Entry 7TMP (electron microscopy, 3.30 A resolution); this record covers chains D and E of the 15 polymer chains in the assembly.

# Chain D
Molecule: Vacuolar proton pump subunit B
Organism: Saccharomyces cerevisiae
UniProtKB: A0A6A5Q585 (A0A6A5Q585_YEASX); residue numbers follow UniProt; this construct covers 1-517
Sequence (517 residues; row label = number of the first residue in the row):
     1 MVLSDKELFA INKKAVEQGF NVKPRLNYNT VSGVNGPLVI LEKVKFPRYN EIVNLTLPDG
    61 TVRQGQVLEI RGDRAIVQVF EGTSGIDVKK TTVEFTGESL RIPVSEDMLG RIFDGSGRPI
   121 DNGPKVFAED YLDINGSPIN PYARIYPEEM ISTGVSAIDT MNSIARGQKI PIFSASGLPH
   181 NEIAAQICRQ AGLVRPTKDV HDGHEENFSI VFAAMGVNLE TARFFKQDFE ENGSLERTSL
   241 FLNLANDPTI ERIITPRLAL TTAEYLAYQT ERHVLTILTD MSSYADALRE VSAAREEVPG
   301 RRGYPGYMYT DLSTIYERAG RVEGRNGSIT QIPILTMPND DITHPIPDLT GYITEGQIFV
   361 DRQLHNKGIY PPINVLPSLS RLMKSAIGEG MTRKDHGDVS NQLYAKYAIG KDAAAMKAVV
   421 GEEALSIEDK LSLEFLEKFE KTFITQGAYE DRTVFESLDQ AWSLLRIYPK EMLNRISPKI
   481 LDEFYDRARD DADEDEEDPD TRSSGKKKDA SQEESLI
Unresolved in the structure: 1-14, 195-206, 486-517

# Chain E
Molecule: H(+)-transporting two-sector ATPase
Organism: Saccharomyces cerevisiae
Notes: EC 7.1.2.2
UniProtKB: A0A6L0YX77 (A0A6L0YX77_YEASX); residues 0-616 here correspond to UniProt positions 1-617 (UniProt number = residue number + 1)
Sequence (639 residues; numbered 0 to 638; the number before each row is that of its first residue; numbering starts at 0):
     0 MAGAIENARK EIKRISLEDH AESEYGAIYS VSGPVVIAEN MIGCAMYELV KVGHDNLVGE
    60 VIRIDGDKAT IQVYEETAGL TVGDPVLRTG KPLSVELGPG LMETIYDGIQ RPLKAIKEES
   120 QSIYIPRGID TPALDRTIKW QFTPGKFQVG DHISGGDIYG SVFENSLISS HKILLPPRSR
   180 GTITWIAPAG EYTLDEKILE VEFDGKKSDF TLYHTWPVRV PRPVTEKLSA DYPLLTGQRV
   240 LDALFPCVQG GTTCIPGAFG CGKTVISQSL SKYSNSDAII YVGCGERGNE MAEVLMEFPE
   300 LYTEMSGTKE PIMKRTTLVA NTSNMPVAAR EASIYTGITL AEYFRDQGKN VSMIADSSSR
   360 WAEALREISG RLGEMPADQG FPAYLGAKLA SFYERAGKAV ALGSPDRTGS VSIVAAVSPA
   420 GGDFSDPVTT ATLGITQVFW GLDKKLAQRK HFPSINTSVS YSKYTNVLNK FYDSNYPEFP
   480 VLRDRMKEIL SNAEELEQVV QLVGKSALSD SDKITLDVAT LIKEDFLQQN GYSTYDAFCP
   540 IWKTFDMMRA FISYHDEAQK AVANGANWSK LADSTGDVKH AVSSSKFFEP SRGEKEVHGE
   600 FEKLLSTMQE RFAESTDDYK DHDGDYKDHD IDYKDDDDK
Unresolved in the structure: 0-23, 614-638
Differences from the reference sequence: expression tag (617-638)

# Chain D / chain E interface
Residue-residue contacts (57):
  Ser-32(D) / Asp-64(E)
  Ser-32(D) / Gly-65(E)  hydrogen bond (backbone-backbone)
  Gly-33(D) / Ile-63(E)
  Val-34(D) / Met-45(E)  hydrophobic
  Val-34(D) / Arg-62(E)
  Val-34(D) / Ile-63(E)  hydrogen bond (backbone-backbone)
  Asn-35(D) / Arg-62(E)  hydrogen bond
  Asn-35(D) / Ile-63(E)
  Thr-83(D) / Met-45(E)
  Ser-84(D) / Tyr-46(E)
  Gly-85(D) / Met-45(E)  hydrogen bond (backbone-backbone)
  Ile-86(D) / Ala-44(E)
  Ile-86(D) / Met-45(E)  hydrogen bond (backbone-backbone)
  Ile-86(D) / Ile-63(E)
  Asp-87(D) / Cys-43(E)
  Val-88(D) / Ile-41(E)  hydrophobic
  Val-88(D) / Cys-43(E)
  Val-88(D) / Ile-63(E)  hydrophobic
  Lys-89(D) / Gly-42(E)
  Ser-176(D) / Leu-432(E)
  Ser-176(D) / Lys-462(E)  hydrogen bond (backbone-side chain)
  Gly-177(D) / Tyr-460(E)
  Gly-177(D) / Lys-462(E)
  His-180(D) / Lys-462(E)
  Asn-181(D) / Lys-462(E)
  Leu-219(D) / Lys-226(E)
  Arg-223(D) / Lys-226(E)  hydrogen bond (side chain-backbone)
  Arg-223(D) / Leu-227(E)  hydrogen bond (side chain-backbone)
  Arg-223(D) / Ser-228(E)
  Ala-245(D) / Ala-389(E)
  Asn-246(D) / Glu-393(E)
  Thr-249(D) / Ala-386(E)
  Arg-289(D) / Ala-376(E)
  Arg-289(D) / Ala-382(E)
  Glu-290(D) / Ala-382(E)
  Ala-293(D) / Met-374(E)
  Ala-293(D) / Ala-382(E)  hydrophobic
  Glu-297(D) / Met-374(E)
  Pro-299(D) / Pro-375(E)
  Pro-299(D) / Ala-376(E)
  Gly-303(D) / Ala-376(E)
  Arg-362(D) / Val-458(E)
  Gln-363(D) / Ser-490(E)
  Asn-366(D) / Ser-457(E)
  Asn-366(D) / Lys-486(E)
  Asn-366(D) / Glu-487(E)  hydrogen bond (backbone-backbone)
  Lys-367(D) / Ser-490(E)
  Lys-367(D) / Asn-491(E)
  Ala-415(D) / Val-498(E)
  Ala-418(D) / Leu-495(E)  hydrophobic
  Ala-418(D) / Val-498(E)  hydrophobic
  Ala-418(D) / Ala-506(E)
  Ala-418(D) / Leu-507(E)  hydrophobic
  Val-419(D) / Val-498(E)  hydrophobic
  Val-419(D) / Val-502(E)  hydrophobic
  Gly-421(D) / Ala-506(E)
  Lys-441(D) / Glu-487(E)  salt bridge
Other interface residues (no listed pair), chain D (45 interface residues in all): Gly-36, Leu-178, Asn-218, Glu-220, Thr-221, Glu-296, Val-298, Arg-302, Pro-338, Lys-417
Other interface residues (no listed pair), chain E (39 interface residues in all): Glu-373, Asp-377, Ser-390, Thr-429, Gln-436

# Overview
Chain D and chain E form an interface of 45 and 39 residues respectively; the contacts include 9 hydrogen
bonds and 1 salt bridge. Among the polar pairs are Lys-441(D)/Glu-487(E), Asn-35(D)/Arg-62(E) and
Ser-176(D)/Lys-462(E).
Here chain D is Vacuolar proton pump subunit B and chain E is H(+)-transporting two-sector ATPase, both from
Saccharomyces cerevisiae. Entry 7TMP (V1 complex lacking subunit C from Saccharomyces cerevisiae, State 2) was
determined by electron microscopy (same publication as 7TMM, 7TMO, 7TMQ, 7TMR, 7TMS and 7TMT).
